Entry 1YWD (X-ray diffraction, 1.08 A resolution); this record covers chain A.

[Chain A]
Name: nitrophorin 4
From: Rhodnius prolixus
UniProt: Q94734 (NP4_RHOPR); residues 1-184 here correspond to UniProt positions 22-205 (UniProt number = residue number + 21)
Chain sequence (184 residues; row label = number of the first residue in the row):
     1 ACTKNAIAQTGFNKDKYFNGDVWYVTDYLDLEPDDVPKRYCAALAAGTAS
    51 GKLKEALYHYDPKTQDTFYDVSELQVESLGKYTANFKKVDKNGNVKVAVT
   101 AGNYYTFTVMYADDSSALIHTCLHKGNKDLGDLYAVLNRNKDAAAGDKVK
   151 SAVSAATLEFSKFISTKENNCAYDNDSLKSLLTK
Disulfides: Cys-2/Cys-122, Cys-41/Cys-171
Ion coordination: heme Fe near His-59 (its only coordinating residue here)
Ligand contacts: heme (HEM): Val-25, Tyr-28, Pro-37, Tyr-40, Ala-42, Leu-44, Leu-57, His-59, Phe-68, Asp-70, Phe-86, Lys-88, Tyr-105, Phe-107, Ile-119, Thr-121, Leu-123, Lys-125, Lys-128, Leu-133
Swiss-Prot annotation at these positions:
  - binding site (heme): His-59

[In short]
Chain A binds heme. UniProt lists heme-binding residue His-59.
Chain A is nitrophorin 4 (Rhodnius prolixus); the structure, 1.08 A Structure of Ferrous NP4 (aquo complex),
was determined by X-ray diffraction, deposited together with 1YWA, 1YWB and 1YWC.
